8EJL - chains L and N of the 6 polymer chains in the assembly; structure by electron microscopy, 3.90 A resolution.

== Chain L (and N) ==
Molecule: HIV-1 capsid protein
From: Human immunodeficiency virus 1
Notes: chain N of this document is another copy of the same molecule, construct and numbering; everything in this record applies to it too
UniProt: P12493 (GAG_HV1N5); residues 1-231 here correspond to UniProt positions 133-363 (UniProt number = residue number + 132)
Sequence (231 residues; each row starts with the number of its first residue):
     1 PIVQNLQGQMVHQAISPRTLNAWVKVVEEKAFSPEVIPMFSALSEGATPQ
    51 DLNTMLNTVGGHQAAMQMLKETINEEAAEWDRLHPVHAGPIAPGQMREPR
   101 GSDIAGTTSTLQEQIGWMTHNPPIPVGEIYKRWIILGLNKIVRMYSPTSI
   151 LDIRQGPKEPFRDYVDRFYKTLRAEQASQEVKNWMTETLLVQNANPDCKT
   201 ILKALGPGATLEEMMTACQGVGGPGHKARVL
Unresolved in the structure: 4-10, 86-97, 222-231 (chain N: 1-146, 221-231)
UniProt features mapped onto this chain:
  - region: Asn57 to Gln95 (Interaction with human PPIA/CYPA and NUP153), Pro85 to Pro93 (PPIA/CYPA-binding loop)
  - site: Leu231 (Cleavage)
  - modified residue: Ser16 (Phosphoserine)
Reported in the primary citation:
  - binding site for Cleavage and polyadenylation specificity factor subunit 6: Met66
  - mutagenesis - A31G, F32A, L138F, L138W, L138Y: decreased stability

== How chain L and chain N interact ==
Contacting residue pairs - 13 pairs, chain L then chain N:
  Asn57(L) with Arg173(N)
  His62(L) with Asp166(N)
  Gln63(L) with Asp166(N), hydrogen bond (backbone-side chain); Arg173(N)
  Ala64(L) with Val165(N), hydrophobic; Asp166(N), hydrogen bond (backbone-side chain)
  Gln67(L) with Tyr169(N); Leu211(N)
  Glu71(L) with Leu211(N), hydrogen bond (side chain-backbone); Glu212(N)
  Met144(L) with Met215(N), hydrophobic; Gln219(N), hydrogen bond (backbone-side chain)
  Tyr145(L) with Arg162(N)
Interface residues without a listed pair, chain L (10 interface residues in all): Val59, Met68
Interface residues without a listed pair, chain N (11 interface residues in all): Lys170, Thr210

== Overview ==
Chain L and chain N form an interface of 10 and 11 residues respectively, with 4 hydrogen bonds. Among the
polar pairs are Gln63(L)-Asp166(N), Ala64(L)-Asp166(N) and Glu71(L)-Leu211(N). The paper reports a binding
site for Cleavage and polyadenylation specificity factor subunit 6 at Met66(L); A31G, F32A and L138F of chain
L, among others, reduce stability; 5 substitutions were tested in all.
Chain L and chain N are both HIV-1 capsid protein (Human immunodeficiency virus 1); the structure, Structure
of HIV-1 capsid declination in complex with CPSF6-FG peptide, was determined by electron microscopy (same
publication as 7URN, 7URT, 8EEP and 8EET).
